8DBY - chains B and D of the 4 polymer chains in the assembly; structure by electron microscopy, 2.26 A resolution.

[Chain B (and D)]
Protein: Nitrogenase molybdenum-iron protein beta chain
From: Azotobacter vinelandii
Notes: EC 1.18.6.1; chain D of this document is another copy of the same molecule, construct and numbering; everything in this record applies to it too
UniProtKB: P07329 (NIFK_AZOVI); residues 1-523 here = UniProt positions 1-523
Chain sequence (523 residues; each row starts with the number of its first residue):
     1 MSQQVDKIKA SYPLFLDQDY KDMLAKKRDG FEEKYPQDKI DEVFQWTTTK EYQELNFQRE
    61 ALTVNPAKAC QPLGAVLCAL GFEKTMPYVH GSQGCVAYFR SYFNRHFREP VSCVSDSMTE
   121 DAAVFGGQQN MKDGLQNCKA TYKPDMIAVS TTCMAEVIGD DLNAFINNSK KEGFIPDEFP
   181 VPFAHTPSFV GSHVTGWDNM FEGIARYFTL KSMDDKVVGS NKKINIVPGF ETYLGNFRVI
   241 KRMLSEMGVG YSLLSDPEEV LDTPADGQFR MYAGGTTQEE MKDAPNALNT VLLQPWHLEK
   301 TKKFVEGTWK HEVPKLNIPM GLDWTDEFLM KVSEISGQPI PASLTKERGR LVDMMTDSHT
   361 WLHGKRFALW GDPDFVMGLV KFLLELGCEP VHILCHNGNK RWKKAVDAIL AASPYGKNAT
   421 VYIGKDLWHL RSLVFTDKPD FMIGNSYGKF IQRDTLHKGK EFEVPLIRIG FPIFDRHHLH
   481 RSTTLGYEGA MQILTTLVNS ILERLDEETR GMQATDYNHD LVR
Not modelled in the structure: 1
Bound ions: fe(8)-S(7) cluster Fe: Cys70, Cys95, Cys153 (shared with 3 residues of chain A); Fe ion: Asp353, Asp357 (shared with Arg108(D), Glu109(D) of chain D)
Small-molecule neighbours: fe(8)-S(7) cluster (CLF): Cys70, Pro72, Ser92, Gly94, Cys95, Tyr98, Phe99, Thr152, Cys153, Ser188
UniProt features mapped onto this chain:
  - binding site ([8Fe-7S] cluster): Cys70, Cys95, Cys153, Ser188

[Interface between chain B and chain D]
Contacting residue pairs (141):
  Ser11(B) with Tyr517(D), hydrogen bond (backbone-side chain); Asn518(D), hydrogen bond
  Tyr12(B) with Glu508(D), hydrogen bond; Thr509(D); Thr515(D); Tyr517(D); Asn518(D)
  Phe15(B) with Tyr517(D)
  Leu16(B) with Ala514(D); Thr515(D); Tyr517(D)
  Lys34(B) with Gln513(D), hydrogen bond
  Gln37(B) with Gln513(D), hydrogen bond
  Arg105(B) with Val522(D)
  Arg108(B) with Asp357(D); Arg523(D), hydrogen bond (side chain-backbone)
  Glu109(B) with Asp353(D); Asp357(D)
  Arg238(B) with Arg350(D)
  Glu258(B) with Arg350(D), salt bridge
  Glu259(B) with Lys346(D), salt bridge; Arg350(D), salt bridge
  Asp262(B) with Arg350(D), salt bridge
  Pro264(B) with Lys346(D); Gly349(D); Arg350(D)
  Ala265(B) with Gly349(D), hydrogen bond (backbone-backbone); Val352(D); Asp353(D)
  Lys346(B) with Glu259(D), salt bridge; Pro264(D)
  Gly349(B) with Pro264(D); Ala265(D), hydrogen bond (backbone-backbone)
  Arg350(B) with Arg238(D); Glu258(D), salt bridge; Glu259(D), salt bridge; Asp262(D), salt bridge; Pro264(D)
  Val352(B) with Ala265(D)
  Asp353(B) with Glu109(D); Ala265(D)
  Met354(B) with His478(D), hydrogen bond (backbone-side chain); Arg481(D)
  Asp357(B) with Arg108(D); Glu109(D); His477(D); His478(D)
  Ser358(B) with His477(D), hydrogen bond; His478(D), hydrogen bond
  Trp361(B) with His477(D)
  Ser446(B) with Leu521(D)
  Tyr447(B) with Leu521(D), hydrophobic
  Lys449(B) with Asp506(D), salt bridge; His519(D); Asp520(D), hydrogen bond (side chain-backbone)
  Phe450(B) with His519(D); Leu521(D), hydrophobic
  Gln452(B) with Arg510(D)
  Arg453(B) with Arg510(D); Met512(D)
  Asp454(B) with Met512(D)
  Leu456(B) with Arg510(D)
  His457(B) with Met512(D)
  Glu463(B) with Arg510(D), salt bridge
  Arg468(B) with Asp506(D), salt bridge
  Phe474(B) with Leu521(D); Val522(D); Arg523(D), hydrogen bond (backbone-backbone)
  Asp475(B) with Leu502(D); Asp506(D); Leu521(D), hydrogen bond (backbone-backbone); Arg523(D)
  Arg476(B) with Asn499(D); Leu502(D); Glu503(D); Asp506(D), salt bridge
  His477(B) with Asp357(D); Ser358(D), hydrogen bond; Trp361(D); Thr495(D); Val498(D); Asn499(D), hydrogen bond (backbone-side chain); Leu502(D); Arg523(D), hydrogen bond (side chain-backbone)
  His478(B) with Met354(D), hydrogen bond (side chain-backbone); Asp357(D); Ser358(D), hydrogen bond; Leu494(D)
  Leu479(B) with Asn499(D)
  Arg481(B) with Met354(D); Met491(D)
  Met491(B) with Arg481(D)
  Leu494(B) with His478(D)
  Thr495(B) with His477(D)
  Val498(B) with His477(D)
  Asn499(B) with Arg476(D); His477(D), hydrogen bond (side chain-backbone); Leu479(D)
  Leu502(B) with Asp475(D); Arg476(D); His477(D)
  Glu503(B) with Arg476(D); Glu503(D)
  Asp506(B) with Lys449(D), salt bridge; Arg468(D), salt bridge; Asp475(D); Arg476(D), salt bridge
  Glu507(B) with Glu507(D)
  Glu508(B) with Tyr12(D), hydrogen bond
  Thr509(B) with Tyr12(D)
  Arg510(B) with Gln452(D); Arg453(D); Leu456(D); Glu463(D), salt bridge
  Met512(B) with Arg453(D); Asp454(D); His457(D)
  Gln513(B) with Lys34(D), hydrogen bond; Gln37(D), hydrogen bond
  Ala514(B) with Leu16(D)
  Thr515(B) with Tyr12(D); Leu16(D)
  Tyr517(B) with Ser11(D), hydrogen bond (side chain-backbone); Tyr12(D); Phe15(D)
  Asn518(B) with Ser11(D), hydrogen bond; Tyr12(D)
  His519(B) with Lys449(D); Phe450(D)
  Asp520(B) with Lys449(D), hydrogen bond (backbone-side chain)
  Leu521(B) with Ser446(D); Tyr447(D), hydrophobic; Phe450(D), hydrophobic; Phe474(D); Asp475(D), hydrogen bond (backbone-backbone)
  Val522(B) with Arg105(D); Phe474(D)
  Arg523(B) with Arg108(D), hydrogen bond (backbone-side chain); Phe474(D), hydrogen bond (backbone-backbone); Asp475(D); His477(D), hydrogen bond (backbone-side chain)
Interface residues without a listed pair, chain B (71 interface residues in all): Pro13, Ile40, Phe44, Thr263, Leu505, Asp516
Interface residues without a listed pair, chain D (71 interface residues in all): Pro13, Ile40, Phe44, Thr263, Leu505, Asp516

[In short]
The chain B/chain D interface involves 71 residues from each chain, with 30 hydrogen bonds and 16 salt
bridges. Polar contacts include Glu258(B)-Arg350(D), Glu259(B)-Lys346(D) and Glu259(B)-Arg350(D). Ligands of
chain B: fe(8)-S(7) cluster. UniProt lists 4 [8Fe-7S] cluster-binding residues on chain B.
Both chains are Nitrogenase molybdenum-iron protein beta chain (Azotobacter vinelandii). Entry 8DBY (CryoEM
structure of anaerobically prepared nitrogenase MoFe-protein on ultrathin carbon) was determined by electron
microscopy, deposited together with 8TC3, 8DFC and 8DFD.
